8F86 - chains C and J of the 11 polymer chains in the assembly; structure by electron microscopy, 3.10 A resolution.

Chain C:
Molecule: Histone H2A type 1
From: Xenopus laevis
UniProt: P06897 (H2A1_XENLA); residues 1-129 here correspond to UniProt positions 2-130 (UniProt number = residue number + 1)
Sequence (129 residues; numbered 1 to 129; the number before each row is that of its first residue):
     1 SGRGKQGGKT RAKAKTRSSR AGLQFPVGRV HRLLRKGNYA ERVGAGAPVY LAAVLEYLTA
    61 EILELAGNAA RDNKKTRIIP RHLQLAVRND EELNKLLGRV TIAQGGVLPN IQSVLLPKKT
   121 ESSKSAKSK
Not modelled in the structure: 1-10, 123-129
Construct notes: conflict Arg99 (Gly100 in P06897), Ser123 (Ala124 in P06897)
Curated features (UniProtKB/Swiss-Prot):
  - modified residue: Ser1 (N-acetylserine), Lys5 (N6-(2-hydroxyisobutyryl)lysine), Lys9 (N6-(2-hydroxyisobutyryl)lysine), Lys36 (N6-(2-hydroxyisobutyryl)lysine), Lys74 (N6-(2-hydroxyisobutyryl)lysine), Lys75 (N6-(2-hydroxyisobutyryl)lysine), Lys95 (N6-(2-hydroxyisobutyryl)lysine), Gln104 (N5-methylglutamine), Lys118 (N6-(2-hydroxyisobutyryl)lysine)
  - cross-link (Glycyl lysine isopeptide (Lys-Gly)): Lys13 (interchain with G-Cter in ubiquitin), Lys15 (interchain with G-Cter in ubiquitin), Lys119 (interchain with G-Cter in ubiquitin)

Chain J:
Molecule: 185-nt DNA strand
From: synthetic construct
Sequence (185 nucleotides; row label = number of the first residue in the row; numbers below 1 keep their minus sign (DA-92 is residue -92)):
   -92 ATCCCTATAC GCGGCCGCCC TGGAGAATCC CGGTGCCGAG GCCGCTCAAT TGGTCGTAGA
   -32 CAGCTCTAGC ACCGCTTAAA CGCACGTACG CGCTGTCCCC CGCGTTTTAA CCGCCAAGGG
    28 GATTACTCCC TAGTCTCCAG GCACGTGTCA GATATATACA TCCTGTGCAT GTATTGAACA
    88 GCGAT
Not modelled in the structure: -92 to -73, 76-92

How chain C and chain J interact:
Contacting residue pairs (14; chain C residue first):
  Arg11(C) - DC44(J)  base contact
  Lys13(C) - DA46(J)  sugar contact
  Arg29(C) - DG48(J)  phosphate contact
  Arg29(C) - DC49(J)  salt bridge to the phosphate
  Arg42(C) - DT38(J)  phosphate contact
  Arg42(C) - DA39(J)  phosphate contact
  Val43(C) - DT38(J)  sugar contact
  Val43(C) - DA39(J)  hydrogen bond to the phosphate
  Gly44(C) - DT38(J)  phosphate contact
  Ala45(C) - DT38(J)  hydrogen bond to the phosphate
  Lys75(C) - DG58(J)  phosphate contact
  Thr76(C) - DG58(J)  hydrogen bond to the phosphate
  Arg77(C) - DA57(J)  hydrogen bond to the sugar
  Arg77(C) - DG58(J)  hydrogen bond to the phosphate
Interface residues without a listed pair, chain C (12 interface residues in all): Arg35, Glu41
Interface residues without a listed pair, chain J (11 interface residues in all): DT43, DC45, DA59

Overview:
12 residues of chain C and 11 residues of chain J are in contact; the contacts include 5 hydrogen bonds and 1
salt bridge. Among the polar pairs are Arg77(C)-DA57(J), Val43(C)-DA39(J) and Ala45(C)-DT38(J).
Here chain C is Histone H2A type 1 (Xenopus laevis) and chain J is a 185-nt DNA strand (synthetic construct).
Entry 8F86 (SIRT6 bound to an H3K9Ac nucleosome) was determined by electron microscopy.
